1FZ3 - chains A and B of the 6 polymer chains in the assembly; structure by X-ray diffraction, 2.03 A resolution.

Chain A (and B):
Protein: Methane monooxygenase component A, alpha chain
Source organism: Methylococcus capsulatus
Notes: EC 1.14.13.25; chain B of this document is another copy of the same molecule, construct and numbering; everything in this record applies to it too
UniProtKB: P22869 (MEMA_METCA); residues 1-527 here = UniProt positions 1-527
Chain sequence (527 residues; each row starts with the number of its first residue):
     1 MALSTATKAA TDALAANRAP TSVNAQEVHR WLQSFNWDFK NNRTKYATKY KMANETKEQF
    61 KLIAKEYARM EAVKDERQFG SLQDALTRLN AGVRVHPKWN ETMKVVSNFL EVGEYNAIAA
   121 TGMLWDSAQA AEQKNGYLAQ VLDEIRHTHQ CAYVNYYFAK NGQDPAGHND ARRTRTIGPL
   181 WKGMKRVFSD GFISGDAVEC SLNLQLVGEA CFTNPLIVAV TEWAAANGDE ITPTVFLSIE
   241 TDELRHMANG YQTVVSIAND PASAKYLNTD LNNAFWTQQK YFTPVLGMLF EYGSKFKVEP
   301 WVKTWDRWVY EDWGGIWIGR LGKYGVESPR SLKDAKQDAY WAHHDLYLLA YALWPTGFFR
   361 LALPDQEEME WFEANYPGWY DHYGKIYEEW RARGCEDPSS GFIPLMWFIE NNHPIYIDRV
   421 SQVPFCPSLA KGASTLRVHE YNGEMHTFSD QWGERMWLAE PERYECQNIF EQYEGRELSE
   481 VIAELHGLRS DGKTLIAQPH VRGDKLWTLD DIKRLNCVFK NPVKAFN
Not modelled in the structure: 1-16
Bound ions: Fe ion site 1: Glu114, Glu144, His147 (together with formate); Fe ion site 2: Glu144, Glu209, Glu243, His246 (together with formate); Ca2+ near Asn527 (its only coordinating residue here)

Chain A / chain B interface:
Residue-residue contacts (27; chain A residue first):
  Glu76(A) with Glu76(B)
  Arg77(A) with Gly80(B); Asp84(B)
  Gly80(A) with Arg77(B); Ser81(B), hydrogen bond (backbone-side chain)
  Ser81(A) with Gly80(B), hydrogen bond (side chain-backbone); Ser81(B); Asp84(B), hydrogen bond; Ala85(B), hydrogen bond (side chain-backbone)
  Gln83(A) with Arg77(B)
  Asp84(A) with Ser81(B), hydrogen bond; Thr234(B), hydrogen bond
  Ala85(A) with Ser81(B), hydrogen bond (backbone-side chain); Leu86(B), hydrophobic
  Leu86(A) with Ala85(B), hydrophobic
  Arg88(A) with Glu230(B), salt bridge; Pro233(B); Thr234(B), hydrogen bond; Leu237(B)
  Leu89(A) with Leu89(B), hydrophobic; Glu230(B)
  Glu230(A) with Arg88(B), salt bridge; Leu89(B)
  Pro233(A) with Arg88(B)
  Thr234(A) with Asp84(B); Arg88(B), hydrogen bond
  Leu237(A) with Arg88(B)
Also at the interface, not in a pair above, chain B (14 interface residues in all): Gln83

Summary:
Chain A and chain B each contribute 14 residues to their interface, with 9 hydrogen bonds and 2 salt bridges.
Among the polar pairs are Arg88(A)-Glu230(B), Gly80(A)-Ser81(B) and Ser81(A)-Asp84(B). The Fe ion site 1 is
built by Glu114(A), Glu144(A) and His147(A).
Both chains are Methane monooxygenase component A, alpha chain (Methylococcus capsulatus). Entry 1FZ3 (Methane
monooxygenase hydroxylase, form III soak at ph 6.2 (0.1 M pipes)) was determined by X-ray diffraction (same
publication as 1FYZ, 1FZ0, 1FZ1, 1FZ2, 1FZ4 and 1FZ5).
